Entry 6QRJ (X-ray diffraction, 2.65 A resolution); this record covers chain A.

== Chain A ==
Name: Hybrid kinase
Source organism: Caulobacter vibrioides CB15
UniProtKB: Q9ABT2 (Q9ABT2_CAUVC); residue numbers follow UniProt; this construct covers 13-496
Amino-acid sequence (484 residues; each row starts with the number of its first residue):
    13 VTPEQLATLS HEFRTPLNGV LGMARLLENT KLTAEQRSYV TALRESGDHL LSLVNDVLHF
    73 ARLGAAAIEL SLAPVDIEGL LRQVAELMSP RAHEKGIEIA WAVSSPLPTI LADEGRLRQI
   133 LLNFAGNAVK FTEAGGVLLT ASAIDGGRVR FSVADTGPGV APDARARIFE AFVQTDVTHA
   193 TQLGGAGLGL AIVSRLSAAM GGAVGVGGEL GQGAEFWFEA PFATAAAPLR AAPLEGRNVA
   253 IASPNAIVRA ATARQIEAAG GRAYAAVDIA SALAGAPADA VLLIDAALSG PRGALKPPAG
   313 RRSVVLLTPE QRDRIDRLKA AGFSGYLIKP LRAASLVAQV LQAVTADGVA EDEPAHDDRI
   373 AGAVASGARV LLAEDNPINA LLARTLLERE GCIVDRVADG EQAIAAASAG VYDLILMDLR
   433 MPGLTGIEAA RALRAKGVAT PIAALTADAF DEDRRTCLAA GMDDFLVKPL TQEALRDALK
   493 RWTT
Not modelled in the structure: 189-196, 357-364, 460-464
Bound ions: Mg2+: N139 (together with AMP-PNP)
Residues lining bound ligands: AMP-PNP (ANP; phosphoaminophosphonic acid-adenylate ester): D68, N139, A140, K142, F143, D167, G171, V172, I180, V185, Q186, T187, G197, A198, G199, L200, G201, L202, A203, A226, F228
Reported in the primary citation:
  - post-translational modification sites: H23, D430
  - contacts within the chain: I327-I372 (hydrophobic contact)
  - mutagenesis - D369N: increased signaling in response to rcdG0 strain
  - mutagenesis - D430A: abolished catalytic activity

== Overview ==
Chain A binds AMP-PNP. The paper reports that D369N increases signaling in response to rcdG0 strain;
modification sites H23 and D430.
Chain A is Hybrid kinase (Caulobacter vibrioides CB15); the structure, Crystal structure of ShkA full-length
in complex with AMPPNP, was determined by X-ray diffraction together with 6QRL from the same study.
